Entry 4AQU (X-ray diffraction, 2.30 A resolution); this record covers chains B and C of the 4 polymer chains in the assembly.

[Chain B]
Name: DNA endonuclease I-crei
Source organism: Chlamydomonas reinhardtii
Notes: EC 3.1.-.-
UniProt: P05725 (DNE1_CHLRE); residues 202-353 here correspond to UniProt positions 2-153 (UniProt number = residue number - 200)
Sequence (152 residues; row label = number of the first residue in the row):
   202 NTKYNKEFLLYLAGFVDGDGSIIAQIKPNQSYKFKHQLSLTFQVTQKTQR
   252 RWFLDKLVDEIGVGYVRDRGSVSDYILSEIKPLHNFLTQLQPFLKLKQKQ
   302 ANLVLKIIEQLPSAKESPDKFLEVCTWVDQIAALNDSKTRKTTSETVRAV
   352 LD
Curated features (UniProtKB/Swiss-Prot):
  - region (Interaction with DNA): Gln-226 to Gln-238, Gln-244 to Gln-247, Arg-268 to Arg-270, Ser-338 to Thr-343
  - binding site (Mg(2+)): Gly-219, Asp-220
Metal / ion sites: Ca2+ site 1: Gly-219 (shared with 1 residue of chain A; DG415(C) of chain C; 1 residue of chain D); Ca2+ site 2: Asp-220 (shared with 1 residue of chain A; DA414(C) of chain C; 1 residue of chain D)

[Chain C]
Molecule: 24-nt DNA strand
Sequence (24 nucleotides; row label = number of the first residue in the row):
   401 TCAAAACGTCGTGAGACAGTTTGG
Metal / ion sites: Ca2+ site 1: DA414 (shared with 1 residue of chain A; Asp-220(B) of chain B; 1 residue of chain D); Ca2+ site 2: DG415 (shared with 1 residue of chain A; Gly-219(B) of chain B; 1 residue of chain D)

[How chain B and chain C interact]
Residue-residue contacts - 41 pairs, chain B then chain C:
  Gly-219(B) / DG415(C)  phosphate contact
  Asp-220(B) / DA414(C)  phosphate contact
  Asp-220(B) / DG415(C)  phosphate contact
  Gly-221(B) / DG415(C)  sugar contact
  Gly-221(B) / DA416(C)  phosphate contact
  Ser-222(B) / DG415(C)  sugar contact
  Ser-222(B) / DA416(C)  hydrogen bond to the phosphate
  Ile-224(B) / DA416(C)  base contact
  Ile-224(B) / DC417(C)  phosphate contact
  Gln-226(B) / DC417(C)  base contact
  Gln-226(B) / DA418(C)  hydrogen bond to the base
  Lys-228(B) / DA418(C)  base contact
  Lys-228(B) / DG419(C)  hydrogen bond to the base
  Lys-228(B) / DT420(C)  base contact
  Pro-229(B) / DG419(C)  phosphate contact
  Pro-229(B) / DT420(C)  base contact
  Asn-230(B) / DT421(C)  hydrogen bond to the base
  Gln-244(B) / DA416(C)  hydrogen bond to the base
  Thr-246(B) / DA414(C)  sugar contact
  Thr-246(B) / DG415(C)  base contact
  Gln-247(B) / DA414(C)  hydrogen bond to the phosphate
  Lys-248(B) / DG413(C)  salt bridge to the phosphate
  Lys-248(B) / DA414(C)  hydrogen bond to the phosphate
  Arg-251(B) / DA414(C)  salt bridge to the phosphate
  Arg-270(B) / DG415(C)  hydrogen bond to the base
  Arg-270(B) / DA416(C)  base contact
  Lys-298(B) / DA416(C)  salt bridge to the phosphate
  Ala-333(B) / DC417(C)  phosphate contact
  Asn-336(B) / DA416(C)  phosphate contact
  Asn-336(B) / DC417(C)  hydrogen bond to the phosphate
  Asp-337(B) / DA416(C)  hydrogen bond to the phosphate
  Ser-338(B) / DA416(C)  phosphate contact
  Ser-338(B) / DC417(C)  hydrogen bond to the phosphate
  Thr-340(B) / DC417(C)  sugar contact
  Thr-340(B) / DA418(C)  sugar contact
  Arg-341(B) / DC417(C)  phosphate contact
  Arg-341(B) / DA418(C)  phosphate contact
  Lys-342(B) / DC417(C)  phosphate contact
  Lys-342(B) / DA418(C)  hydrogen bond to the phosphate
  Thr-343(B) / DA418(C)  hydrogen bond to the phosphate
  Thr-343(B) / DG419(C)  phosphate contact
Also at the interface, not in a pair above, chain B (30 interface residues in all): Ile-223, Ala-225, Ile-227, Gln-238, Arg-268, Val-273

[Overview]
Chain B and chain C form an interface of 30 and 9 residues respectively, with 13 hydrogen bonds and 3 salt
bridges. Polar contacts include Gln-226(B)/DA418(C), Lys-228(B)/DG419(C) and Asn-230(B)/DT421(C). Curated
annotation (UniProt) lists Mg2+-binding residues Gly-219(B) and Asp-220(B) on chain B.
Chain B is DNA endonuclease I-crei (Chlamydomonas reinhardtii) and chain C is a 24-nt DNA strand; the
structure, Crystal structure of I-CreI complexed with its target methylated at position plus 2 (in the b ...,
was determined by X-ray diffraction together with 4AQX from the same study.
